PDB entry 8YBJ | electron microscopy, 2.38 A resolution | chains E and J of the 10 polymer chains in the assembly

[Chain E]
Name: Histone H3.1
From: Homo sapiens
UniProtKB: P68431 (H31_HUMAN); residues 0-135 here correspond to UniProt positions 1-136 (UniProt number = residue number + 1)
Chain sequence (139 residues; row label = number of the first residue in the row; numbers below 1 keep their minus sign (Gly-3 is residue -3)):
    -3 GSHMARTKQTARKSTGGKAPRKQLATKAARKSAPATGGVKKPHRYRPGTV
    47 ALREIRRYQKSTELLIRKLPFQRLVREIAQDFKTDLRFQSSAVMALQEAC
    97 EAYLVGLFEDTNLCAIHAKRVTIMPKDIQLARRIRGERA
Unresolved in the structure: -3 to 38
Sequence notes: expression tag (-3 to -1)
Curated features (UniProtKB/Swiss-Prot):
  - modified residue: Arg2 (Asymmetric dimethylarginine), Thr3 (Phosphothreonine), Lys4 (Allysine), Gln5 (5-glutamyl dopamine), Thr6 (Phosphothreonine), Arg8 (Citrulline), Lys9 (N6,N6,N6-trimethyllysine), Ser10 (ADP-ribosylserine), Thr11 (Phosphothreonine), Lys14 (N6-(2-hydroxyisobutyryl)lysine), Arg17 (Asymmetric dimethylarginine), Lys18 (N6-(2-hydroxyisobutyryl)lysine), Lys23 (N6-(2-hydroxyisobutyryl)lysine), Arg26 (Citrulline), Lys27 (N6,N6,N6-trimethyllysine), Ser28 (ADP-ribosylserine), Lys36 (N6,N6,N6-trimethyllysine), Lys37 (N6-methyllysine), Tyr41 (Phosphotyrosine), Lys56 (N6,N6,N6-trimethyllysine) and 8 more in UniProt
  - lipidation: Lys18 (N6-decanoyllysine)

[Chain J]
Molecule: 145-nt DNA strand
From: synthetic construct
Sequence (145 nucleotides; numbered -72 to 72; the number before each row is that of its first residue; numbers below 1 keep their minus sign (DA-72 is residue -72)):
   -72 ATCGATGTATATATCTGACACGTGCCTGGAGACTAGGGAGTAATCCCCTT
   -22 GGCGGTTAAAACGCGGGGGACAGCGCGTACGTGCGTTTAAGCGGTGCTAG
    28 AGCTGTCTACGACCAATTGAGCGGCCTCGGCACCGGGATTCTGAT

[Interface between chain E and chain J]
Contacting residue pairs (23):
  Arg40(E) with DG70(J), sugar contact
  Tyr41(E) with DT69(J), phosphate contact; DG70(J), phosphate contact
  Arg42(E) with DG70(J), hydrogen bond to the phosphate
  Thr45(E) with DG70(J), hydrogen bond to the phosphate
  Arg63(E) with DA-14(J), sugar contact; DA-13(J), salt bridge to the phosphate
  Arg72(E) with DT-23(J), salt bridge to the phosphate
  Arg83(E) with DT-24(J), sugar contact; DT-23(J), phosphate contact
  Phe84(E) with DT-24(J), sugar contact; DT-23(J), hydrogen bond to the phosphate
  Gln85(E) with DT-24(J), phosphate contact
  Ser86(E) with DT-24(J), phosphate contact
  Arg116(E) with DA-3(J), phosphate contact; DC-2(J), phosphate contact
  Val117(E) with DG-4(J), sugar contact; DA-3(J), hydrogen bond to the phosphate
  Thr118(E) with DG-4(J), phosphate contact; DA-3(J), hydrogen bond to the phosphate
  Met120(E) with DA-3(J), phosphate contact; DC-2(J), phosphate contact
  Lys122(E) with DC-2(J), salt bridge to the phosphate
Interface residues without a listed pair, chain E (18 interface residues in all): Pro43, Leu82, Lys115
Interface residues without a listed pair, chain J (12 interface residues in all): DG-8, DG-5, DA71

[In short]
18 residues of chain E and 12 residues of chain J are in contact, with 5 hydrogen bonds and 3 salt bridges.
Polar contacts include Arg42(E)-DG70(J), Thr45(E)-DG70(J) and Phe84(E)-DT-23(J).
Chain E is Histone H3.1 (Homo sapiens) and chain J is a 145-nt DNA strand (synthetic construct); the
structure, Cryo-EM structure of human nucleosome core particle composed of the Widom 601 DNA sequence, was
determined by electron microscopy (same publication as 8YBK).
